3IYD - chains G and I of the 10 polymer chains in the assembly; structure by electron microscopy, 19.80 A resolution (very low resolution: no residue pairs are listed; an interface is given only as per-side residue counts).

== Chain G ==
Molecule: Catabolite gene activator
Organism: Escherichia coli K-12
UniProt: P0ACJ8 (CRP_ECOLI); residues 1-209 here correspond to UniProt positions 2-210 (UniProt number = residue number + 1)
Amino-acid sequence (209 residues; numbered 1 to 209; the number before each row is that of its first residue):
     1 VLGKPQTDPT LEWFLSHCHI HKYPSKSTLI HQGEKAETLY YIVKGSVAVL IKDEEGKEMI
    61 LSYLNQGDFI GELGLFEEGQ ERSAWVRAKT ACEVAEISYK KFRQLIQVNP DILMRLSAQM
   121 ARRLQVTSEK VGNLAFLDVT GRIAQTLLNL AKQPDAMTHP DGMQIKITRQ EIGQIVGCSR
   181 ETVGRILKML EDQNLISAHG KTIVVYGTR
Unresolved in the structure: 1-8
Ligand contacts: adenosine-3',5'-cyclic-monophosphate (CMP): Ile30, Ala36, Val49, Leu61, Leu64, Ile70, Gly71, Glu72, Leu73, Gly74, Glu81, Arg82, Ser83, Ala84, Val86, Tyr99, Arg123, Thr127

== Chain I ==
Molecule: 98-nt DNA strand
Sequence (98 nucleotides; numbered 1 to 98; the number before each row is that of its first residue):
     1 CGCAATAAAT GTGATCTAGA TCACATTTTA GGCAAAAAAG GCTTTACACT TTATGCTTCC
    61 GGCTCGTATA ATCGCACCTT ATGTGAGCGG ATAACAAG

== How chain G and chain I interact ==
At this resolution (20 A) residue pairs are not listed: 9 residues of chain G and 6 of chain I lie at the interface.

== Summary ==
Chain G and chain I form an interface of 9 and 6 residues respectively. Ligands of chain G:
adenosine-3',5'-cyclic-monophosphate.
Chain G is Catabolite gene activator (Escherichia coli K-12) and chain I is a 98-nt DNA strand; the structure,
Three-dimensional EM structure of an intact activator-dependent transcription initiation complex, was
determined by electron microscopy.
